3R50 - chains A and D of the 4 polymer chains in the assembly; structure by X-ray diffraction, 2.27 A resolution.

[Chain A (and D)]
Name: Ipomoelin
Source organism: Ipomoea batatas
Notes: chain D of this document is another copy of the same molecule, construct and numbering; everything in this record applies to it too
Reference sequence: P93193 (P93193_IPOBA); residues 1-154 here = UniProt positions 1-154
Amino-acid sequence (160 residues; numbered -5 to 154; the number before each row is that of its first residue; numbers below 1 keep their minus sign (His-5 is residue -5)):
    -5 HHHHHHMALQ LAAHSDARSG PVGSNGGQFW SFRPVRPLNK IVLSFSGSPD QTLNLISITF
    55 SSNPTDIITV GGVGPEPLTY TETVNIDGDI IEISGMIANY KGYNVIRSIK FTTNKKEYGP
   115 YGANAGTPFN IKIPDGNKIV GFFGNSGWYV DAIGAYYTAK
Not modelled in the structure: -5 to 1
Sequence notes: expression tag (-5 to 0)

[How chain A and chain D interact]
Pairs across the interface (5):
  Gln4(A) - Gln4(D)
  Arg12(A) - Arg12(D)
  Gly14(A) - Pro15(D)
  Pro15(A) - Gly14(D)
  Pro15(A) - Pro15(D)
Also at the interface, not in a pair above, chain A (5 interface residues in all): Ala2

[Summary]
5 residues of chain A face 4 of chain D across their interface.
Both chains are Ipomoelin (Ipomoea batatas). Entry 3R50 (Structure analysis of a wound-inducible lectin
ipomoelin from sweet potato) was determined by X-ray diffraction (same publication as 4DDN, 3R51 and 3R52).
